PDB entry 6BI0 | X-ray diffraction, 2.06 A resolution | chains H and L

== Chain H ==
Name: Trastuzumab anti-HER2 Fab Heavy Chain
Organism: Homo sapiens
Notes: antibody fragment or engineered binder
Chain sequence (225 residues; each row starts with the number of its first residue):
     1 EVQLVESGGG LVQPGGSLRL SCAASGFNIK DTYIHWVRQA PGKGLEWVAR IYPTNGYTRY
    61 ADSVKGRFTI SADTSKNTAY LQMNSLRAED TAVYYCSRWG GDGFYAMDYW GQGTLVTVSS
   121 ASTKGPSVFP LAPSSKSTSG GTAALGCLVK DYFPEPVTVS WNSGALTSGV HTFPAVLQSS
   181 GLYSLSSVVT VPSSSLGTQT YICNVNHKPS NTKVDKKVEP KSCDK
Unresolved in the structure: 1, 135-141, 221-225
Disulfide bonds: C22-C96, C147-C203

== Chain L ==
Name: Trastuzumab anti-HER2 Fab Light Chain
Organism: Homo sapiens
Notes: engineered mutation(s): N158A, D185A, K190A; antibody fragment or engineered binder
Chain sequence (214 residues; row label = number of the first residue in the row):
     1 DIQMTQSPSS LSASVGDRVT ITCRASQDVN TAVAWYQQKP GKAPKLLIYS ASFLYSGVPS
    61 RFSGSRSGTD FTLTISSLQP EDFATYYCQQ HYTTPPTFGQ GTKVEIKRTV AAPSVFIFPP
   121 SDEQLKSGTA SVVCLLNNFY PREAKVQWKV DNALQSGASQ ESVTEQDSKD STYSLSSTLT
   181 LSKAAYEKHA VYACEVTHQG LSSPVTKSFN RGEC
Unresolved in the structure: 1, 214
Disulfide bonds: C23-C88, C134-C194

== Interface between chain H and chain L ==
Contacting residue pairs (64):
  Q39(H) - Q38(L)  hydrogen bond
  Q39(H) - Y87(L)
  K43(H) - Y87(L)
  G44(H) - Y87(L)
  L45(H) - P44(L)  hydrophobic
  L45(H) - Y87(L)  hydrophobic
  L45(H) - F98(L)
  W47(H) - P95(L)  hydrophobic
  W47(H) - P96(L)
  R50(H) - T94(L)  hydrogen bond
  R59(H) - T94(L)
  Y95(H) - Q38(L)
  Y95(H) - K42(L)
  Y95(H) - A43(L)  hydrophobic
  W99(H) - H91(L)
  W99(H) - P96(L)  hydrophobic
  G103(H) - H91(L)
  F104(H) - Y49(L)
  F104(H) - S50(L)
  Y105(H) - L46(L)
  Y105(H) - Y49(L)
  A106(H) - A34(L)  hydrophobic
  A106(H) - Y36(L)
  M107(H) - Y36(L)  hydrogen bond (backbone-side chain)
  M107(H) - L46(L)
  M107(H) - Q89(L)
  D108(H) - L46(L)
  D108(H) - Y55(L)
  Y109(H) - Y55(L)
  W110(H) - P44(L)
  G111(H) - A43(L)
  V128(H) - E123(L)
  F129(H) - S121(L)
  F129(H) - E123(L)
  F129(H) - Q124(L)
  P130(H) - S121(L)
  P130(H) - E123(L)
  L131(H) - F118(L)
  L131(H) - V133(L)  hydrophobic
  A132(H) - F118(L)
  A144(H) - F116(L)  hydrophobic
  A144(H) - F118(L)
  L148(H) - S131(L)
  K150(H) - Q124(L)
  K150(H) - S131(L)
  H171(H) - N137(L)  hydrogen bond
  H171(H) - N138(L)  hydrogen bond
  H171(H) - S174(L)  hydrogen bond
  F173(H) - L135(L)  hydrophobic
  F173(H) - S162(L)
  F173(H) - T164(L)
  F173(H) - S174(L)
  F173(H) - L175(L)  hydrophobic
  F173(H) - S176(L)
  P174(H) - S162(L)  hydrogen bond (backbone-side chain)
  P174(H) - V163(L)
  V176(H) - Q160(L)
  V176(H) - E161(L)
  V176(H) - S162(L)
  L177(H) - Q160(L)  hydrogen bond (backbone-side chain)
  Q178(H) - Q160(L)
  V188(H) - L135(L)  hydrophobic
  T190(H) - N137(L)
  K216(H) - E123(L)  salt bridge
Interface residues without a listed pair, chain H (41 interface residues in all): V37, T142, A143, L145, T172, S186
Interface residues without a listed pair, chain L (37 interface residues in all): S127, T129

== Summary ==
41 residues of chain H face 37 of chain L across their interface; the contacts include 8 hydrogen bonds and 1
salt bridge. Among the polar pairs are K216(H)-E123(L), Q39(H)-Q38(L) and R50(H)-T94(L).
Chain H is Trastuzumab anti-HER2 Fab Heavy Chain and chain L is Trastuzumab anti-HER2 Fab Light Chain, both
from Homo sapiens; the structure, Trastuzumab Fab N158A, D185A, K190A (Light Chain) Triple Mutant, was
determined by X-ray diffraction together with 6BHZ and 6BI2 from the same study.
